Entry 8Y09 (X-ray diffraction, 2.87 A resolution); this record covers chains A and B of the 4 polymer chains in the assembly.

[Chain A]
Protein: LbCas12a
Source organism: Lachnospiraceae bacterium ND2006
Reference sequence: A0A5S8WF58 (A0A5S8WF58_9FIRM); residues 1-1228 here = UniProt positions 1-1228
Amino-acid sequence (1228 residues; row label = number of the first residue in the row):
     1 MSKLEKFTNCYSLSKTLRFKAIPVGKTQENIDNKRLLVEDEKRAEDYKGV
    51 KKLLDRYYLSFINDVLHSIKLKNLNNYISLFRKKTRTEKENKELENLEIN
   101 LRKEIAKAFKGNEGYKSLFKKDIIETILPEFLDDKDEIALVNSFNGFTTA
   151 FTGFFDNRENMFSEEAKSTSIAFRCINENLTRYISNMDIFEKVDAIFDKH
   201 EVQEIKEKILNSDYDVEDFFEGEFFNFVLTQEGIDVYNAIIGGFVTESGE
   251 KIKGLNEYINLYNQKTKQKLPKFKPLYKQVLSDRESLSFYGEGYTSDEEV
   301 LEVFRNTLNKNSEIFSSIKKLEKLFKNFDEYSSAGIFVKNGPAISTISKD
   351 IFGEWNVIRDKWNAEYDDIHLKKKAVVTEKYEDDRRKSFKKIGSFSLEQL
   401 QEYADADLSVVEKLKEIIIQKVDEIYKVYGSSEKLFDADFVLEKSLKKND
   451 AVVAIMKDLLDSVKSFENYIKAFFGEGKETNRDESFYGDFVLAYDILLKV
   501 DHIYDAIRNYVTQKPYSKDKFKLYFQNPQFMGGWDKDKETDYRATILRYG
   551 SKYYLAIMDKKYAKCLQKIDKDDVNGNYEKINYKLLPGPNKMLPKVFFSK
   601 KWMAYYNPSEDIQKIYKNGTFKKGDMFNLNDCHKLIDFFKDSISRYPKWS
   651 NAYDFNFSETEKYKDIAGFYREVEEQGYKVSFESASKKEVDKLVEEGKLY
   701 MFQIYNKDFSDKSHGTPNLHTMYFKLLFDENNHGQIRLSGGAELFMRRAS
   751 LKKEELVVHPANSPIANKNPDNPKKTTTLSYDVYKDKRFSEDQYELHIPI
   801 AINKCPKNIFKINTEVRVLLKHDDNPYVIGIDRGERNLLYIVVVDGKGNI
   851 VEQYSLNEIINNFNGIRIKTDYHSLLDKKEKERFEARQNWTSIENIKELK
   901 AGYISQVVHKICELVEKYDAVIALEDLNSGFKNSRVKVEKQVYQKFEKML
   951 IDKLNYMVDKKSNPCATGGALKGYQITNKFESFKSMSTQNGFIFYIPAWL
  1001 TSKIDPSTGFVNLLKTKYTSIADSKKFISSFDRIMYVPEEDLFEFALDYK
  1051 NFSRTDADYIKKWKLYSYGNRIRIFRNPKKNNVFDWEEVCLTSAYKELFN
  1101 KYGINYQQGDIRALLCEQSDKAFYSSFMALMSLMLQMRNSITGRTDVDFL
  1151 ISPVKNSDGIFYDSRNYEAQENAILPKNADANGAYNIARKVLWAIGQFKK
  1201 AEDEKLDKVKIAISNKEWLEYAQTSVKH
Disordered / not traced: 285-290, 1078-1083, 1227-1228
Ion coordination: lithium ion: Thr716 (shared with A-4(B) of chain B)

[Chain B]
Molecule: 40-nt RNA strand
Source organism: Lachnospiraceae bacterium ND2006
Sequence (40 nucleotides; each row starts with the number of its first residue; numbers below 1 keep their minus sign (A-20 is residue -20)):
   -20 AAUUUCUACUAAGUGUAGAUCGCAUCCAGUAAAGCGGCAC
Disordered / not traced: 14-19
Ion coordination: lithium ion: A-4 (shared with Thr716(A) of chain A)

[Interface between chain A and chain B]
Residue-residue contacts - 113 pairs, chain A then chain B:
  Ser14(A) with C0(B), base contact
  Lys15(A) with C0(B), salt bridge to the phosphate
  Thr16(A) with C0(B), hydrogen bond to the base; G1(B), hydrogen bond to the sugar
  Arg18(A) with U-17(B), hydrogen bond to the base; U-16(B), sugar contact; U-1(B), base contact; G1(B), salt bridge to the phosphate
  Phe19(A) with U-17(B), sugar contact
  Lys20(A) with U-17(B), hydrogen bond to the sugar
  Lys51(A) with A3(B), phosphate contact; U4(B), salt bridge to the phosphate
  Phe154(A) with U4(B), sugar contact
  Asn157(A) with A3(B), hydrogen bond to the sugar; U4(B), hydrogen bond to the sugar
  Arg158(A) with U4(B), hydrogen bond to the phosphate; C5(B), salt bridge to the phosphate
  Arg174(A) with C6(B), hydrogen bond to the phosphate; A7(B), salt bridge to the phosphate
  Tyr277(A) with A7(B), sugar contact; G8(B), hydrogen bond to the phosphate
  Lys278(A) with C6(B), salt bridge to the phosphate; A7(B), hydrogen bond to the phosphate
  Gln279(A) with C6(B), phosphate contact
  Val280(A) with C5(B), phosphate contact; C6(B), phosphate contact
  Leu281(A) with C5(B), phosphate contact; C6(B), hydrogen bond to the phosphate
  Asn468(A) with G13(B), phosphate contact
  Lys471(A) with G13(B), salt bridge to the phosphate
  Leu498(A) with G13(B), phosphate contact
  Asp501(A) with G13(B), sugar contact
  Lys518(A) with U-16(B), hydrogen bond to the phosphate; C-15(B), phosphate contact
  Lys520(A) with C2(B), salt bridge to the phosphate
  Asn706(A) with U-17(B), phosphate contact
  Lys707(A) with U-18(B), hydrogen bond to the sugar; U-17(B), hydrogen bond to the phosphate; U-5(B), phosphate contact
  Ser710(A) with G-6(B), hydrogen bond to the phosphate
  Lys712(A) with U-7(B), salt bridge to the phosphate; G-6(B), phosphate contact
  Ser713(A) with U-5(B), hydrogen bond to the phosphate
  His714(A) with U-5(B), hydrogen bond to the phosphate
  Gly715(A) with A-4(B), phosphate contact
  Thr716(A) with A-4(B), hydrogen bond to the phosphate; G-3(B), phosphate contact
  Asn718(A) with U-17(B), base contact; A-2(B), hydrogen bond to the base; U-1(B), base contact
  Leu719(A) with U-1(B), hydrogen bond to the base
  His720(A) with U-1(B), stacking on the base; C0(B), salt bridge to the phosphate
  Glu743(A) with C2(B), sugar contact
  Phe745(A) with C2(B), sugar contact
  Arg747(A) with U-16(B), salt bridge to the phosphate
  His759(A) with A-20(B), sugar contact
  Ile765(A) with A-20(B), base contact
  Ala766(A) with A-20(B), hydrogen bond to the base
  Asn767(A) with A-20(B), base contact; U-11(B), sugar contact; A-10(B), phosphate contact
  Lys768(A) with U-11(B), hydrogen bond to the phosphate
  Asn769(A) with U-11(B), hydrogen bond to the phosphate
  Asn772(A) with A-10(B), base contact
  Pro773(A) with A-10(B), base contact
  Lys774(A) with A-10(B), salt bridge to the phosphate; A-9(B), base contact; G-8(B), hydrogen bond to the base
  Thr777(A) with A-20(B), base contact; U-11(B), hydrogen bond to the sugar; A-10(B), hydrogen bond to the phosphate; G-8(B), base contact
  Leu779(A) with G-8(B), base contact
  Tyr781(A) with A-19(B), hydrogen bond to the base; G-8(B), sugar contact; U-7(B), stacking on the base
  Val783(A) with A-20(B), sugar contact; A-19(B), sugar contact
  Tyr784(A) with A-19(B), sugar contact
  Lys785(A) with A-20(B), sugar contact
  Lys787(A) with U-18(B), phosphate contact
  Arg788(A) with U-18(B), salt bridge to the phosphate; U-16(B), phosphate contact; C-15(B), salt bridge to the phosphate
  Phe789(A) with C-15(B), phosphate contact
  Gln793(A) with U-17(B), phosphate contact; U-16(B), hydrogen bond to the phosphate
  His797(A) with G1(B), hydrogen bond to the sugar; C2(B), phosphate contact
  Phe863(A) with U-5(B), sugar contact; A-4(B), sugar contact
  Ile866(A) with A-10(B), base contact
  Ile868(A) with C-12(B), phosphate contact
  Thr870(A) with A-13(B), hydrogen bond to the sugar
  Tyr872(A) with U-14(B), hydrogen bond to the sugar; A-13(B), hydrogen bond to the sugar
  Leu875(A) with A-13(B), sugar contact
  Glu898(A) with C-15(B), phosphate contact; U-14(B), sugar contact
  Leu899(A) with U-14(B), phosphate contact; A-13(B), phosphate contact
  Gly902(A) with U-14(B), sugar contact
  Ser905(A) with G-3(B), base contact; A-2(B), sugar contact
  His909(A) with G-3(B), hydrogen bond to the phosphate; A-2(B), salt bridge to the phosphate
  Met949(A) with U-1(B), sugar contact
  Lys953(A) with A-2(B), salt bridge to the phosphate; U-1(B), salt bridge to the phosphate
  Lys960(A) with G-3(B), salt bridge to the phosphate; A-2(B), salt bridge to the phosphate
  Lys961(A) with G-3(B), salt bridge to the phosphate
Other interface residues (no listed pair), chain A (84 interface residues in all): Asp55, Ser168, Thr169, Asp505, Tyr516, Tyr705, Thr778, Asp786, Glu795, Arg887, Tyr903, Gln906, Val958
Other interface residues (no listed pair), chain B (32 interface residues in all): A11, A12

[Overview]
84 residues of chain A and 32 residues of chain B are in contact; the contacts include 33 hydrogen bonds, 20
salt bridges and 2 aromatic stacking contacts. Polar contacts include Thr16(A)-C0(B), Arg18(A)-U-17(B) and
Asn718(A)-A-2(B). Thr716(A) and A-4(B) form the lithium ion site.
Here chain A is LbCas12a and chain B is a 40-nt RNA strand, both from Lachnospiraceae bacterium ND2006. Entry
8Y09 (Crystal structure of LbCas12a in complex with crRNA and 15nt target DNA) was determined by X-ray
diffraction, deposited together with 8Y04, 8Y05, 8Y06, 8Y07, 8Y08, 8Y0A and 3 further entries.
